Entry 7UMM (electron microscopy, 3.36 A resolution); this record covers chains A and H of the 9 polymer chains in the assembly.

== Chain A ==
Name: Hemagglutinin
Organism: Influenza A virus (A/Solomon Islands/3/2006(H1N1))
UniProtKB: A7Y8I1 (A7Y8I1_9INFA); residues 9-523 here correspond to UniProt positions 18-532 (UniProt number = residue number + 9)
Sequence (523 residues; numbered 1 to 523; the number before each row is that of its first residue):
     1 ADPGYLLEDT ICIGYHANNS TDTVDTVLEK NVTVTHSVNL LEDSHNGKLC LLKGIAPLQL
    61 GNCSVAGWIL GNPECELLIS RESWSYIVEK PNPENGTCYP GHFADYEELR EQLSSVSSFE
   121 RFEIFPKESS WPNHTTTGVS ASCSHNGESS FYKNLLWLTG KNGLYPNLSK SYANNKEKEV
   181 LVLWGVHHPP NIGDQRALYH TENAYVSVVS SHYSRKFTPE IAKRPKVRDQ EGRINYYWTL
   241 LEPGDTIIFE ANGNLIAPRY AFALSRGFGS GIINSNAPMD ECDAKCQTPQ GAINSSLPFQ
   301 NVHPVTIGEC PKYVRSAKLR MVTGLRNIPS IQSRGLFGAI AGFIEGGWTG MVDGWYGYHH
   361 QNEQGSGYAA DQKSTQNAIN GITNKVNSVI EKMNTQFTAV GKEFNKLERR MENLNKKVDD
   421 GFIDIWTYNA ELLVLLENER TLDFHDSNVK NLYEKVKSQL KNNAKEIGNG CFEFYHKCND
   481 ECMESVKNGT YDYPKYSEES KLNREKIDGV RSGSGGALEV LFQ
Not modelled in the structure: 1-32, 327-396, 444-523
Sequence notes: expression tag (1-8); conflict Thr201 (Lys210 in A7Y8I1), Arg511 (Lys520 in A7Y8I1), Ser512 (Leu521 in A7Y8I1), Gly513 (Glu522 in A7Y8I1), Gly515 (Met524 in A7Y8I1), Ala517 (Val526 in A7Y8I1), Leu518 (Tyr527 in A7Y8I1), Glu519 (Gln528 in A7Y8I1), Val520 (Ile529 in A7Y8I1), Phe522 (Ala531 in A7Y8I1), Gln523 (Ile532 in A7Y8I1)
Disulfide bonds: Cys50-Cys282, Cys63-Cys75, Cys98-Cys143, Cys286-Cys310
Covalent attachments: N-acetylglucosamine (NAG) linked to Asn62, Asn95, Asn133

== Chain H ==
Name: ab109 Fab heavy chain
Organism: Mus musculus
Notes: antibody fragment or engineered binder
Sequence (218 residues; each row starts with the number of its first residue):
     1 QVQLVQSGAE VKKPGASVKV SCKASGYTFT GYYIHWVRQA PGQGLEWMGW INPNTGGTVY
    61 AQTFQARVTM TRDTSISTAY MELIRLRSDD TAVYYCARER GTGAPDAFNI WGQGTLVTVS
   121 GASTKGPSVF PLAPSGTAAL GCLVKDYFPE PVTVSWNSGA LTSGVHTFPA VLQSSGLYSL
   181 SSVVTVPSSS LGTQTYICNV NHKPSNTKVD KKVEPKSC
Not modelled in the structure: 216-218
Disulfide bonds: Cys22-Cys96, Cys142-Cys198

== Interface between chain A and chain H ==
Pairs across the interface (12):
  Ile192(A) - Trp50(H)  hydrophobic
  Ile192(A) - Val59(H)  hydrophobic
  Arg196(A) - Tyr33(H)
  Arg196(A) - Glu99(H)  salt bridge
  Arg196(A) - Gly103(H)  hydrogen bond (side chain-backbone)
  Arg196(A) - Ala104(H)
  Arg196(A) - Pro105(H)
  Ala197(A) - Pro105(H)
  His200(A) - Gly103(H)
  His200(A) - Ala104(H)
  His200(A) - Pro105(H)
  Glu202(A) - Tyr33(H)  hydrogen bond
Also at the interface, not in a pair above, chain A (9 interface residues in all): Gly163, Gly193, Thr201, Lys223
Also at the interface, not in a pair above, chain H (8 interface residues in all): Gln62
Interface features reported in the paper:
  - epitope / paratope residues, chain H: Glu99(H)

== In short ==
9 residues of chain A and 8 residues of chain H are in contact; the contacts include 2 hydrogen bonds and 1
salt bridge. Among the polar pairs are Arg196(A)-Glu99(H), Arg196(A)-Gly103(H) and Glu202(A)-Tyr33(H). From
the paper: the epitope/paratope residue Glu99(H).
Chain A is Hemagglutinin (Influenza A virus (A/Solomon Islands/3/2006(H1N1))) and chain H is ab109 Fab heavy
chain (Mus musculus); the structure, H1 Solomon Islands 2006 hemagglutinin in complex with Ab109, was
determined by electron microscopy.
